Entry 6SUR (X-ray diffraction, 3.47 A resolution); this record covers chains B and J of the 4 polymer chains in the assembly.

[Chain B]
Name: Ras-related protein Rab-33B
Organism: Mus musculus
UniProt: O35963 (RB33B_MOUSE); residue numbers follow UniProt; this construct covers 30-202
Amino-acid sequence (173 residues; each row starts with the number of its first residue):
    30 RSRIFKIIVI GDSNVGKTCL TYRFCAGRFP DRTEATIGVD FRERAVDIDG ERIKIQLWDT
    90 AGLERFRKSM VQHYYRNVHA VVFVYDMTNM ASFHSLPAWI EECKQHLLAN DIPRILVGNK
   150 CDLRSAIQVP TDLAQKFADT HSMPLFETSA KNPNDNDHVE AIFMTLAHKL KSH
Unresolved in the structure: 30, 202
Differences from the reference sequence: engineered mutation L92 (Gln in O35963)
Metal / ion sites: Mg2+: T47, T65 (together with GTP)
Ligand contacts: GTP (guanosine-5'-triphosphate): D41, S42, N43, V44, G45, K46, T47, C48, F58, T62, E63, A64, T65, D88, T89, A90, G91, L92, N148, K149, D151, L152, S178, A179, K180
UniProt features mapped onto this chain:
  - motif: G56 to V68 (Switch 1), T89 to H108 (Switch 2)
  - binding site (GTP): N43, V44, G45, K46, T47, C48, T62, T65, G91, N148, K149, D151, A179, K180
  - binding site (Mg(2+)): T47, T65, D88
  - mutagenesis: T47 (T47N: Affects interaction with ATG16L1)
From the paper describing this entry:
  - mutagenesis - T47N: abolished binding to Autophagy-related protein 16-1 (chain J)
  - mutagenesis - Q92L: unchanged binding to Autophagy-related protein 16-1 (chain J)
  - mutagenesis - F70A/Q92L: abolished localization
  - mutagenesis - F70E/Q92L, W87A/Q92L: decreased localization to Golgi

[Chain J]
Name: Autophagy-related protein 16-1
Organism: Mus musculus
UniProt: Q8C0J2 (A16L1_MOUSE), isoform Q8C0J2-5; residue numbers follow UniProt; this construct covers 154-210
Amino-acid sequence (57 residues; numbered 154 to 210; the number before each row is that of its first residue):
   154 DLEVANQTLK DEYDALQITF TALEEKLRKT TEENQELVTR WMAEKAQEAN RLNAENE
Unresolved in the structure: 154-158, 209-210
UniProt features mapped onto this chain:
  - region: A207 to E210 (WIPI2-binding)
From the paper describing this entry:
  - mutagenesis - K198A, A202W, N206K: unchanged localization to WIPI2b

[Interface between chain B and chain J]
Contacting residue pairs - 21 pairs, chain B then chain J:
  K35(B) - N206(J)  hydrogen bond
  I66(B) - W194(J)
  I66(B) - M195(J)  hydrophobic
  V68(B) - K198(J)
  F70(B) - E201(J)
  F70(B) - A202(J)
  F70(B) - L205(J)  hydrophobic
  Q85(B) - L205(J)
  W87(B) - A202(J)
  W87(B) - N206(J)
  R94(B) - M195(J)
  F95(B) - V191(J)  hydrophobic
  F95(B) - M195(J)  hydrophobic
  M99(B) - K198(J)
  M99(B) - A199(J)
  H102(B) - A199(J)
  H102(B) - A202(J)
  H102(B) - N203(J)  hydrogen bond
  H102(B) - N206(J)  hydrogen bond (backbone-side chain)
  R105(B) - N206(J)
  N106(B) - N206(J)  hydrogen bond (side chain-backbone)
Other interface residues (no listed pair), chain B (14 interface residues in all): G67, D69
The authors on this interface:
  - specific contacts: D69(B)-K198(J)
  - hot spots on chain B (mutagenesis) - F70A/Q92L, W87A/Q92L: abolished binding to Autophagy-related protein 16-1 (chain J)
  - hot spots on chain B (mutagenesis) - F70E/Q92L: decreased binding to Autophagy-related protein 16-1 (chain J)
  - hot spots on chain J (mutagenesis) - A202W: abolished binding to Ras-related protein Rab-33B (chain B)

[Overview]
Chain B and chain J form an interface of 14 and 10 residues respectively; the contacts include 4 hydrogen
bonds. Polar contacts include K35(B)-N206(J), H102(B)-N203(J) and H102(B)-N206(J). The paper describes a
contact between D69(B) and K198(J). The paper reports that T47N, F70A/Q92L and W87A/Q92L of chain B abolish
binding to Autophagy-related protein 16-1 (chain J); F70E/Q92L and W87A/Q92L of chain B reduce localization to
Golgi; 8 substitutions were tested in all.
Here chain B is Ras-related protein Rab-33B and chain J is Autophagy-related protein 16-1, both from Mus
musculus. Entry 6SUR (The Rab33B-Atg16L1 crystal structure) was determined by X-ray diffraction.
